5VWZ - chains A and C of the 4 polymer chains in the assembly; structure by X-ray diffraction, 1.62 A resolution.

[Chain A (and C)]
Name: Bcl-2 homologous antagonist/killer
Source organism: Homo sapiens
Notes: chain C of this document is another copy of the same molecule, construct and numbering; everything in this record applies to it too
UniProtKB: Q16611 (BAK_HUMAN); numbering as in UniProt (aligned over 23-186)
Sequence (170 residues; each row starts with the number of its first residue):
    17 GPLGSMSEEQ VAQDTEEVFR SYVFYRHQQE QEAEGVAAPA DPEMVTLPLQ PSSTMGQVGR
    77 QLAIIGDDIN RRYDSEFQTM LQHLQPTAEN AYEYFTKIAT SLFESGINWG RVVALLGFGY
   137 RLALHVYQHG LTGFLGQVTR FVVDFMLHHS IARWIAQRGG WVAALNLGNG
Not modelled in the structure: 17-20 (chain C: 17-20, 185-186)
Sequence notes: expression tag (17-22); engineered mutation Ser166 (Cys in Q16611)
UniProt features mapped onto this chain:
  - motif: Val74 to Arg88 (BH3), Ser117 to Tyr136 (BH1), Arg169 to Gly184 (BH2)
  - binding site (Zn(2+)): Asp160, His164

[How chain A and chain C interact]
Contacting residue pairs (20; chain A residue first):
  Gly51(A) with Asp84(C)
  Asp84(A) with Glu50(C); Arg87(C), salt bridge
  Ile85(A) with Gly51(C)
  Arg87(A) with Arg87(C); Arg88(C)
  Arg88(A) with Gly51(C), hydrogen bond (side chain-backbone); Ala53(C); Arg87(C); Arg88(C); Asp90(C); Ser91(C), hydrogen bond (backbone-backbone)
  Tyr89(A) with Ser91(C)
  Asp90(A) with Arg88(C)
  Ser91(A) with Arg88(C), hydrogen bond (backbone-backbone); Tyr89(C)
  Glu92(A) with Ser91(C), hydrogen bond; Glu92(C); Thr95(C), hydrogen bond
  Thr95(A) with Glu92(C), hydrogen bond
Interface residues without a listed pair, chain A (11 interface residues in all): Val52

[Summary]
The chain A/chain C interface involves 11 residues from each chain, with 6 hydrogen bonds and 1 salt bridge.
Polar contacts include Asp84(A)-Arg87(C), Arg88(A)-Gly51(C) and Glu92(A)-Ser91(C). Curated annotation
(UniProt) lists Zn2+-binding residues Asp160(A) and His164(A) on chain A.
Both chains are Bcl-2 homologous antagonist/killer (Homo sapiens). Entry 5VWZ (Bak in complex with Bim-h3Pc)
was determined by X-ray diffraction together with 5VWV, 5VWW, 5VWX, 5VWY, 5VX0, 5VX2 and 5VX3 from the same
study.
